6QKM - chains D and E of the 6 polymer chains in the assembly; structure by X-ray diffraction, 2.10 A resolution.

[Chain D]
Molecule: Sulfur oxygenase/reductase
Organism: Acidianus ambivalens
Notes: EC 1.13.11.55; engineered mutation(s): TSY, CSS
UniProtKB: P29082 (SOR_ACIAM); numbering as in UniProt (aligned over 1-308)
Amino-acid sequence (318 residues; numbered 1 to 318; the number before each row is that of its first residue):
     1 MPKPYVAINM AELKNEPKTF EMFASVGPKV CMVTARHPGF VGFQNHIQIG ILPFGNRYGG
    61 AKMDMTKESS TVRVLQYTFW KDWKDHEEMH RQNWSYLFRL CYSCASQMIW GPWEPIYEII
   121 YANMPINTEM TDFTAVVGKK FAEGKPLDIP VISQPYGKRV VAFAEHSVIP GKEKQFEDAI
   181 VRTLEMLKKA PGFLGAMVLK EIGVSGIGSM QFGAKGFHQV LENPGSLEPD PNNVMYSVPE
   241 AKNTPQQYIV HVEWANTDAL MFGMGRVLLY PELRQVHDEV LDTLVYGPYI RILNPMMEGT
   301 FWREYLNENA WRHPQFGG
Disordered / not traced: 1, 309-318
Modified positions: Cys-31 ((2S)-2-amino-3-trisulfanylpropanoic acid; TSY); Cys-101 ((2S)-2-amino-3-trisulfanylpropanoic acid; TSY); Cys-104 (S-mercaptocysteine; CSS)
Construct notes: expression tag (309-318)
Metal / ion sites: Fe ion: His-86, His-90, Glu-114
Swiss-Prot annotation at these positions:
  - binding site (Fe cation): His-86, His-90, Glu-114
  - mutagenesis: His-86 (H86A: No enzyme activity and no iron bound), His-90 (H90A: No enzyme activity and no iron bound), Cys-104 (C104A/S: 10% residual activity), Glu-114 (E114A: No enzyme activity and no iron bound; E114D: 1% residual enzyme activity and 4% of wild-type levels of iron bound)

[Chain E]
Molecule: Sulfur oxygenase/reductase
Organism: Acidianus ambivalens
Notes: EC 1.13.11.55; engineered mutation(s): CSS
UniProtKB: P29082 (SOR_ACIAM); numbering as in UniProt (aligned over 1-308)
Amino-acid sequence (318 residues; each row starts with the number of its first residue):
     1 MPKPYVAINM AELKNEPKTF EMFASVGPKV CMVTARHPGF VGFQNHIQIG ILPFGNRYGG
    61 AKMDMTKESS TVRVLQYTFW KDWKDHEEMH RQNWSYLFRL CYSCASQMIW GPWEPIYEII
   121 YANMPINTEM TDFTAVVGKK FAEGKPLDIP VISQPYGKRV VAFAEHSVIP GKEKQFEDAI
   181 VRTLEMLKKA PGFLGAMVLK EIGVSGIGSM QFGAKGFHQV LENPGSLEPD PNNVMYSVPE
   241 AKNTPQQYIV HVEWANTDAL MFGMGRVLLY PELRQVHDEV LDTLVYGPYI RILNPMMEGT
   301 FWREYLNENA WRHPQFGG
Disordered / not traced: 1, 309-318
Modified positions: Cys-31 ((2S)-2-amino-3-trisulfanylpropanoic acid; TSY); Cys-101 (S-mercaptocysteine; CSS); Cys-104 (S-mercaptocysteine; CSS)
Construct notes: expression tag (309-318)
Metal / ion sites: Fe ion: His-86, His-90, Glu-114
Swiss-Prot annotation at these positions:
  - binding site (Fe cation): His-86, His-90, Glu-114
  - mutagenesis: His-86 (H86A: No enzyme activity and no iron bound), His-90 (H90A: No enzyme activity and no iron bound), Cys-101 (C101A: 10% residual activity; C101S: 1% residual enzyme activity, and no iron bound), Cys-104 (C104A/S: 10% residual activity), Glu-114 (E114A: No enzyme activity and no iron bound; E114D: 1% residual enzyme activity and 4% of wild-type levels of iron bound)

[Chain D / chain E interface]
Residue-residue contacts (53; chain D residue first):
  Gly-55(D) with Ser-25(E)
  Asn-56(D) with Lys-29(E), hydrogen bond
  Phe-133(D) with Phe-133(E), hydrophobic; Thr-134(E)
  Phe-141(D) with Phe-141(E), hydrophobic
  Pro-146(D) with Gly-138(E); Ala-142(E), hydrophobic
  Leu-147(D) with Ala-142(E), hydrophobic
  Ile-149(D) with Thr-134(E); Ala-135(E); Gly-138(E)
  Pro-150(D) with Thr-134(E), hydrogen bond (backbone-side chain); Ala-135(E)
  Val-151(D) with Thr-131(E); Thr-134(E); Ala-135(E), hydrophobic
  Ile-152(D) with Thr-131(E), hydrogen bond (backbone-backbone); Phe-133(E), hydrophobic; Thr-134(E)
  Lys-189(D) with Glu-304(E)
  Pro-191(D) with Glu-129(E); Asp-132(E); Pro-155(E), hydrophobic; Thr-300(E)
  Gly-192(D) with Glu-129(E); Thr-131(E); Asp-132(E), hydrogen bond (backbone-side chain)
  Leu-194(D) with Thr-131(E)
  Ala-255(D) with Thr-131(E)
  Asn-256(D) with Glu-129(E), hydrogen bond; Lys-158(E)
  Asp-258(D) with Tyr-156(E)
  Ala-259(D) with Glu-129(E); Tyr-156(E), hydrophobic
  Phe-262(D) with Tyr-156(E), hydrophobic; Met-297(E), hydrophobic; Glu-298(E)
  Arg-266(D) with Phe-301(E); Glu-304(E), salt bridge
  Leu-268(D) with Met-32(E), hydrophobic; Ala-35(E)
  Leu-269(D) with Cys-31(E); Met-32(E); Ala-35(E); Phe-40(E); Phe-301(E)
  Tyr-270(D) with Phe-301(E), hydrophobic
  Pro-271(D) with Ala-35(E); His-37(E); Phe-40(E)
  Arg-274(D) with Met-32(E), hydrogen bond (side chain-backbone); Ala-35(E); Arg-36(E)
Interface residues without a listed pair, chain D (29 interface residues in all): Val-137, Phe-193, Gly-263, Glu-272
Interface residues without a listed pair, chain E (35 interface residues in all): Ala-24, Pro-28, Pro-38, Phe-43, Lys-81, Asn-127, Thr-128, Met-130, Lys-139, Met-296

[Summary]
Chain D and chain E form an interface of 29 and 35 residues respectively, with 6 hydrogen bonds and 1 salt
bridge. Among the polar pairs are Arg-266(D)/Glu-304(E), Asn-56(D)/Lys-29(E) and Pro-150(D)/Thr-134(E).
Chain D is Sulfur oxygenase/reductase and chain E is Sulfur oxygenase/reductase, both from Acidianus
ambivalens; the structure, Diallyl trisulfide inhibited sulfur oxygenase reductase, was determined by X-ray
diffraction.
